PDB entry 2WDR | X-ray diffraction, 3.20 A resolution | chains B and D of the 4 polymer chains in the assembly

[Chain B]
Molecule: Succinate dehydrogenase iron-sulfur subunit
Organism: Escherichia coli
Notes: EC 1.3.5.1, 1.3.99.1
UniProt: P07014 (DHSB_ECOLI); numbering as in UniProt (aligned over 1-238)
Chain sequence (238 residues; each row starts with the number of its first residue):
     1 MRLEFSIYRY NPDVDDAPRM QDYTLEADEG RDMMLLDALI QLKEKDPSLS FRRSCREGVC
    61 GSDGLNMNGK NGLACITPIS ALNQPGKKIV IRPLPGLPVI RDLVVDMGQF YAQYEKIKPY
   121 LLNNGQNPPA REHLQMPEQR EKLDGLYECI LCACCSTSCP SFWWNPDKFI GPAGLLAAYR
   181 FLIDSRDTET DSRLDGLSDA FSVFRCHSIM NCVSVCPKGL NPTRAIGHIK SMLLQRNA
Swiss-Prot annotation at these positions:
  - binding site ([2Fe-2S] cluster): Cys55, Cys60, Cys75
  - binding site ([4Fe-4S] cluster): Cys149, Cys152, Cys155, Cys216
  - binding site ([3Fe-4S] cluster): Cys159, Cys206, Cys212
  - binding site (a ubiquinone): Trp164
Metal / ion sites: 2Fe-2S cluster Fe: Cys55, Cys60, Asp63, Cys75; 4Fe-4S cluster Fe: Cys149, Cys152, Cys155, Cys216; 3Fe-4S cluster Fe: Cys159, Cys206, Cys212
Residues lining bound ligands:
  - 3Fe-4S cluster (F3S): Cys159, Ser161, Phe169, Pro172, Cys206, His207, Ser208, Ile209, Met210, Asn211, Cys212, Thr223, Ile226
  - 2Fe-2S cluster (FES): Leu36, Arg53, Ser54, Cys55, Arg56, Glu57, Gly58, Val59, Cys60, Gly61, Ser62, Asp63, Leu73, Cys75
  - pentachlorophenol (PCI): Pro160, Trp163, Trp164, His207, Ile209
  - 4Fe-4S cluster (SF4): Phe110, Cys149, Ile150, Leu151, Cys152, Ala153, Cys154, Cys155, Ala173, Leu176, Cys216, Pro217, Lys218, Leu220, Pro222
From the paper describing this entry:
  - mutagenesis - K230L: decreased catalytic activity on Q1

[Chain D]
Molecule: Succinate dehydrogenase hydrophobic membrane anchor subunit
Organism: Escherichia coli
Notes: EC 1.3.5.1
UniProt: P0AC44 (DHSD_ECOLI); residues 1-115 here = UniProt positions 1-115
Chain sequence (115 residues; numbered 1 to 115; the number before each row is that of its first residue):
     1 MVSNASALGR NGVHDFILVR ATAIVLTLYI IYMVGFFATS GELTYEVWIG FFASAFTKVF
    61 TLLALFSILI HAWIGMWQVL TDYVKPLALR LMLQLVIVVA LVVYVIYGFV VVWGV
Not modelled in the structure: 1-10
Swiss-Prot annotation at these positions:
  - binding site (heme): His71
  - binding site (a ubiquinone): Tyr83
Metal / ion sites: heme Fe: His71 (shared with 1 residue of chain C)
Residues lining bound ligands: heme (HEM): Val19, Arg20, Ala23, Leu26, Thr27, Ile30, Ile68, His71, Ala72, Gly75, Met76, Gln78, Val79

[How chain B and chain D interact]
Pairs across the interface (23):
  Trp164(B) - Asp82(D)
  Trp164(B) - Tyr83(D)
  Trp164(B) - Lys85(D)  hydrogen bond (backbone-side chain)
  Asn165(B) - Thr81(D)
  Asn165(B) - Asp82(D)  hydrogen bond
  Asn165(B) - Lys85(D)  hydrogen bond
  Ser198(B) - Asn11(D)
  Ser198(B) - Gly12(D)  hydrogen bond (backbone-backbone)
  Ser198(B) - Val13(D)
  Asp199(B) - Gly12(D)
  Ala200(B) - Gly12(D)
  Ala200(B) - Trp77(D)  hydrophobic
  Phe204(B) - Gly12(D)
  Phe204(B) - Val13(D)  hydrophobic
  Phe204(B) - Phe16(D)  hydrophobic
  Arg205(B) - Trp77(D)
  Arg205(B) - Gln78(D)  hydrogen bond (side chain-backbone)
  Arg205(B) - Thr81(D)  hydrogen bond
  Arg205(B) - Asp82(D)  salt bridge
  Leu234(B) - Val13(D)  hydrophobic
  Leu234(B) - Ile17(D)  hydrophobic
  Asn237(B) - Val13(D)
  Ala238(B) - Ile17(D)  hydrophobic
Interface residues without a listed pair, chain B (14 interface residues in all): Phe201, His207, Lys230, Leu233

[In short]
14 residues of chain B and 11 residues of chain D are in contact; the contacts include 6 hydrogen bonds and 1
salt bridge. Polar contacts include Arg205(B)-Asp82(D), Trp164(B)-Lys85(D) and Asn165(B)-Asp82(D). Ligands of
chain B: 2Fe-2S cluster, 4Fe-4S cluster, 3Fe-4S cluster and pentachlorophenol. From the paper: K230L of chain
B reduces catalytic activity on Q1.
Here chain B is Succinate dehydrogenase iron-sulfur subunit and chain D is Succinate dehydrogenase hydrophobic
membrane anchor subunit, both from Escherichia coli. Entry 2WDR (E. coli succinate:quinone oxidoreductase
(SQR) with pentachlorophenol bound) was determined by X-ray diffraction, deposited together with 2WDQ and
2WDV.
